PDB entry 2O9P | X-ray diffraction, 2.10 A resolution | chain A

# Chain A
Name: Beta-glucosidase B
Source organism: Paenibacillus polymyxa
Notes: EC 3.2.1.21
UniProtKB: P22505 (BGLB_PAEPO); numbering as in UniProt (aligned over 2-448)
Sequence (454 residues; row label = number of the first residue in the row; numbers below 1 keep their minus sign (Met-5 is residue -5)):
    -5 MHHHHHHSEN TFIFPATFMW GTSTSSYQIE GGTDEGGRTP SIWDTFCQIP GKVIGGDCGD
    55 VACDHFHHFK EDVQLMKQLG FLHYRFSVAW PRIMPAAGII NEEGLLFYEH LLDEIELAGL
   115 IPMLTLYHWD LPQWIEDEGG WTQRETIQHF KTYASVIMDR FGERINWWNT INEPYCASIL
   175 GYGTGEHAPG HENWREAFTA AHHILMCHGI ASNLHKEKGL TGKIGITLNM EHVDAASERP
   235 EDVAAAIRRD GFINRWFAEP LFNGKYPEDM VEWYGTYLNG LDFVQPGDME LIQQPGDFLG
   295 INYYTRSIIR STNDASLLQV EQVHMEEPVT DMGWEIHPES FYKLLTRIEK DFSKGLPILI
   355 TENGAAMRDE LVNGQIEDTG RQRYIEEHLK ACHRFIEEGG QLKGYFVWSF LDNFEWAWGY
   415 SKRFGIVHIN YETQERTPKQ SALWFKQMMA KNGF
Disordered / not traced: -5 to 3
Disulfide bonds: Cys41-Cys52
Differences from the reference sequence: expression tag (-5 to 1); engineered mutation Gln376 (His in P22505), Arg377 (Gly in P22505)
Swiss-Prot annotation at these positions:
  - active site: Glu167 (Proton donor), Glu356 (Nucleophile)

# Overview
From UniProt: active-site residues Glu167 and Glu356.
Chain A is Beta-glucosidase B (Paenibacillus polymyxa); the structure, beta-glucosidase B from Paenibacillus
polymyxa, was determined by X-ray diffraction together with 2O9R, 2O9T, 2Z1S and 2JIE from the same study.
